Entry 9DCF (X-ray diffraction, 2.87 A resolution); this record covers chains A and C of the 3 polymer chains in the assembly.

[Chain A]
Molecule: Protease 3C
Organism: Coxsackievirus B3 (strain Nancy)
Notes: EC 3.4.22.28
Reference sequence: P03313 (POLG_CXB3N); residues 1-183 here correspond to UniProt positions 1541-1723 (UniProt number = residue number + 1540)
Amino-acid sequence (193 residues; numbered -1 to 191; the number before each row is that of its first residue; numbers below 1 keep their minus sign (Met-1 is residue -1)):
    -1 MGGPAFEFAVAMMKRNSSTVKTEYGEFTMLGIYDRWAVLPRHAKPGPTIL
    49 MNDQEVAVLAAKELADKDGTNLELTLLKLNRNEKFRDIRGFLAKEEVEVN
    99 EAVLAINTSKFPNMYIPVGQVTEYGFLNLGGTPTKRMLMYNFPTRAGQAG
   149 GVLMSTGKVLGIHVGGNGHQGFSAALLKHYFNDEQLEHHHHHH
Unresolved in the structure: -1 to 0, 181-191
Sequence notes: expression tag (-1 to 0, 184-191); engineered mutation Ala55 (Gly1595 in P03313), Ala58 (Asp1598 in P03313), Ala63 (Val1603 in P03313), Ala147 (Cys1687 in P03313)
UniProt features mapped onto this chain:
  - active site (For protease 3C activity): His40, Glu71
  - site: Gln183 (Cleavage)

[Chain C]
Molecule: cloverleaf RNA
Organism: Coxsackievirus B3 (strain Nancy)
Sequence (90 nucleotides; row label = number of the first residue in the row; numbering starts at 0):
     0 GGUAAAACAGCCUGUGGGUUGAUCCCACCCACAGGGCCCAUUGGGCGCUA
    50 GCACUCUGGUAUCACGGUACCUUUGUGCGCCUGUUUUACC
Unresolved in the structure: 0, 14-25

[Interface between chain A and chain C]
Residue-residue contacts (26; chain A residue first):
  Gly1(A) with A63(C), base contact
  Pro2(A) with A63(C), base contact
  Glu5(A) with G66(C), hydrogen bond to the base; U67(C), hydrogen bond to the sugar
  Phe6(A) with G66(C), sugar contact
  Ala9(A) with U67(C), phosphate contact; A68(C), phosphate contact
  Arg13(A) with C53(C), salt bridge to the phosphate; A68(C), phosphate contact
  Asn80(A) with G76(C), base contact; C77(C), hydrogen bond to the sugar
  Glu81(A) with C51(C), hydrogen bond to the sugar; A52(C), sugar contact
  Lys82(A) with A52(C), hydrogen bond to the sugar; C53(C), sugar contact; U75(C), base contact
  Phe83(A) with C53(C), phosphate contact
  Arg84(A) with C53(C), phosphate contact; U54(C), phosphate contact; U67(C), salt bridge to the phosphate
  Asp85(A) with C53(C), phosphate contact; U54(C), hydrogen bond to the phosphate
  Phe89(A) with G66(C), phosphate contact; U67(C), phosphate contact
  Thr154(A) with G65(C), hydrogen bond to the sugar
  Gly155(A) with G65(C), sugar contact
Interface residues without a listed pair, chain C (14 interface residues in all): C62, G74

[Overview]
Chain A and chain C form an interface of 15 and 14 residues respectively; the contacts include 7 hydrogen
bonds and 2 salt bridges. Among the polar pairs are Glu5(A)-G66(C), Glu5(A)-U67(C) and Asn80(A)-C77(C). From
UniProt: active-site residues His40(A) and Glu71(A) on chain A.
Chain A is Protease 3C and chain C is cloverleaf RNA, both from Coxsackievirus B3 (strain Nancy); the
structure, Structure of Coxsackievirus B3 cloverleaf RNA in complex with 3Cpro dimer, was determined by X-ray
diffraction.
